Entry 3C29 (X-ray diffraction, 2.20 A resolution); this record covers chains G and E of the 8 polymer chains in the assembly.

# Chain G
Protein: Recombinase cre
From: Bacteriophage P1
Reference sequence: P06956 (RECR_BPP1); numbering as in UniProt (aligned over 20-341)
Amino-acid sequence (322 residues; numbered 20 to 341; the number before each row is that of its first residue):
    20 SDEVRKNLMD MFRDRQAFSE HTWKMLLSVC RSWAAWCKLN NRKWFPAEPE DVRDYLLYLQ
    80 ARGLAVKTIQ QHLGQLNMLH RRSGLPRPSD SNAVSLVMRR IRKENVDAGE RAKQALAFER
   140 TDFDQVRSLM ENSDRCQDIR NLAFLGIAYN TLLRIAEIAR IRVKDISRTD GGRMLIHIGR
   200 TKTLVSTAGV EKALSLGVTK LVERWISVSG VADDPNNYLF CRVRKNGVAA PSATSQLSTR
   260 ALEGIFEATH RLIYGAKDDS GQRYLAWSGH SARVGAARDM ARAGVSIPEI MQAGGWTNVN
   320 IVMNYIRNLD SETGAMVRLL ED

# Chain E
Molecule: LoxP DNA, chain E
Sequence (34 nucleotides; each row starts with the number of its first residue):
     2 ATAACTTCGT ATAXTGTATG CTATACGAAG TTAT
Modified residues: 1AP (2,6-diaminopurine nucleotide) at position 15

# How chain G and chain E interact
Residue-residue contacts (37):
  Phe37(G) - DC22(E)  sugar contact
  Phe37(G) - DT23(E)  phosphate contact
  Ser38(G) - DT23(E)  hydrogen bond to the phosphate
  Ser38(G) - DA24(E)  hydrogen bond to the phosphate
  His40(G) - DA24(E)  salt bridge to the phosphate
  His40(G) - DT25(E)  base contact
  Thr41(G) - DC22(E)  sugar contact
  Thr41(G) - DT23(E)  hydrogen bond to the phosphate
  Met44(G) - DA24(E)  base contact
  Gln90(G) - DT23(E)  hydrogen bond to the base
  Gln94(G) - DT23(E)  base contact
  Met97(G) - DC22(E)  phosphate contact
  Arg100(G) - DG21(E)  salt bridge to the phosphate
  Arg106(G) - DG21(E)  salt bridge to the phosphate
  Arg173(G) - DT25(E)  phosphate contact
  Ile174(G) - DT25(E)  phosphate contact
  Ile174(G) - DA26(E)  phosphate contact
  Ala175(G) - DT25(E)  hydrogen bond to the phosphate
  Arg243(G) - DA34(E)  sugar contact
  Lys244(G) - DT35(E)  hydrogen bond to the base
  Asn245(G) - DT35(E)  phosphate contact
  Arg259(G) - DC27(E)  base contact
  Arg259(G) - DG28(E)  hydrogen bond to the base
  Arg259(G) - DA29(E)  base contact
  Glu262(G) - DT25(E)  sugar contact
  Glu262(G) - DA26(E)  phosphate contact
  Glu262(G) - DC27(E)  base contact
  Lys276(G) - DG28(E)  salt bridge to the phosphate
  Arg282(G) - DA26(E)  hydrogen bond to the base
  Arg282(G) - DC27(E)  phosphate contact
  Tyr283(G) - DA26(E)  sugar contact
  Tyr283(G) - DC27(E)  hydrogen bond to the phosphate
  Ser287(G) - DA26(E)  hydrogen bond to the phosphate
  Ser287(G) - DC27(E)  phosphate contact
  Gly288(G) - DA26(E)  hydrogen bond to the phosphate
  His289(G) - DT25(E)  sugar contact
  His289(G) - DA26(E)  hydrogen bond to the phosphate
Also at the interface, not in a pair above, chain G (30 interface residues in all): Ala36, Gly93, Arg199, Thr258, Gln281, Leu284
Also at the interface, not in a pair above, chain E (12 interface residues in all): DT20

# In short
The interface between chain G and chain E involves 30 residues on one side and 12 on the other; the contacts
include 12 hydrogen bonds and 4 salt bridges. Polar pairs include Gln90(G)-DT23(E), Lys244(G)-DT35(E) and
Arg259(G)-DG28(E).
Chain G is Recombinase cre (Bacteriophage P1) and chain E is LoxP DNA, chain E; the structure, Cre-loxP
Synaptic structure, was determined by X-ray diffraction.
